PDB entry 7DFR | X-ray diffraction, 2.50 A resolution | chain A

[Chain A]
Protein: Dihydrofolate reductase
From: Escherichia coli
Notes: EC 1.5.1.3
UniProt: P0ABQ4 (DYR_ECOLI); residues 1-159 here = UniProt positions 1-159
Amino-acid sequence (159 residues; each row starts with the number of its first residue):
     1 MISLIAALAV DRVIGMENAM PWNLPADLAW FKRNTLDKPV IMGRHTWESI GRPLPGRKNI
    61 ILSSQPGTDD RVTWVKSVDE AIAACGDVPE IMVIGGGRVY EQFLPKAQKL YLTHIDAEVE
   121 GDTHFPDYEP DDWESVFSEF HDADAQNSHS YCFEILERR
Disulfides: Cys152 forms a disulfide with the same residue of a neighbouring copy of this chain
Sequence notes: conflict Asp37 (Asn in P0ABQ4)
Curated features (UniProtKB/Swiss-Prot):
  - binding site (substrate): Ile5, Asp27, Arg52, Arg57, Thr113
  - binding site (NADP(+)): Ala7, Val13 to Ala19, His45, Thr46, Ser63, Ser64, Lys76, Gly95 to Gln102
  - natural variant: Leu28 (L28R: In strain: B[RT500] isozyme 2), Trp30 (W30G: In strain: 1810), Glu154 (E154K: In strain: B[MB1428]; E154Q: In strain: 1810)
  - mutagenesis: Met16 (M16F/S: Increases catalytic rate about 2-fold; M16N: Increases catalytic rate about 2-fold. Increases catalytic rate about 7-fold; when associated with L-20; Y-42; F-92; A-85 and S-152), Met20 (M20I/V: Increases catalytic rate 2-fold; M20L: Increases catalytic rate 2.5-fold. Increases catalytic rate about 7-fold; when associated with N-16; Y-42; F-92; A-85 and S-152), Met42 (M42V: Increases catalytic rate almost 2-fold; M42Y: Increases catalytic rate almost 2-fold. Increases catalytic rate about 7-fold; when associated with N-16; L-20; A-85; F-92 and S-152), Cys85 (C85A: Decreases catalytic rate by one third. Increases catalytic rate about 7-fold; when associated with N-16; L-20; Y-42; F-92 and S-152), Met92 (M92F: No effect. Increases catalytic rate about 7-fold; when associated with N-16; L-20; Y-42; A-85 and S-152; M92L: No effect), Cys152 (C152S: Increases catalytic rate 1.5-fold. Increases catalytic rate about 7-fold; when associated with N-16; L-20; Y-42; A-85 and F-92)

[Overview]
UniProt lists 5 substrate-binding residues, 21 NADP+-binding residues and 6 mutagenesis sites.
Chain A is Dihydrofolate reductase (Escherichia coli); the structure, Crystal structures of escherichia coli
dihydrofolate reductase. the nadp+ holoenzyme and the folate(dot)nadp+ ternary complex. substrate ..., was
determined by X-ray diffraction, deposited together with 6DFR.
